Entry 7NJM (electron microscopy, 2.84 A resolution); this record covers chains C and d of the 20 polymer chains in the assembly.

Chain C:
Name: ATP synthase subunit alpha
Source organism: Mycolicibacterium smegmatis (strain ATCC 700084 / mc(2)155)
Notes: EC 7.1.2.2
Reference sequence: A0R202 (ATPA_MYCS2); numbering as in UniProt (aligned over 1-548)
Sequence (548 residues; row label = number of the first residue in the row):
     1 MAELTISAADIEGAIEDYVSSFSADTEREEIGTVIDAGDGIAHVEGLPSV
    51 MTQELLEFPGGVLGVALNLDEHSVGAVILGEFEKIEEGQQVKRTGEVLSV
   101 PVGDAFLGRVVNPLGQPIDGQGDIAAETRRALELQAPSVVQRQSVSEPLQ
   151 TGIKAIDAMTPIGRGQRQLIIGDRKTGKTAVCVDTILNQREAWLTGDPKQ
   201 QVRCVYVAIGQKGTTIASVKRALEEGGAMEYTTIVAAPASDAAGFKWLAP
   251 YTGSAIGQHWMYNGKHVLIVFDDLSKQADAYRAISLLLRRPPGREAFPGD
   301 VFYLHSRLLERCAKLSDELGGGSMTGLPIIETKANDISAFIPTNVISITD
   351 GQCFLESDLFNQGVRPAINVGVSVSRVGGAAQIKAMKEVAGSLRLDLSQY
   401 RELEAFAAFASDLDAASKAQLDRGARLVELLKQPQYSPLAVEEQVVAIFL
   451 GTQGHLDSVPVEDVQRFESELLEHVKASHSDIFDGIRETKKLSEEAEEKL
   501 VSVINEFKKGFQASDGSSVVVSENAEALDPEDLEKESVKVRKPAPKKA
Unresolved in the structure: 1-4, 408-413, 516-522, 546-548
Bound ions: Mg2+: T179 (together with ATP)
Ligand contacts:
  - ADP (adenosine-5'-diphosphate): V374, S375, R376
  - ATP (adenosine-5'-triphosphate): D173, R174, K175, T176, G177, K178, T179, A180, F360, R365, P366, Q433, P434, Q435
Curated features (UniProtKB/Swiss-Prot):
  - binding site (ATP): G172 to T179
  - site: S373 (Required for activity)

Chain d:
Name: ATP synthase subunit b-delta
Source organism: Mycolicibacterium smegmatis (strain ATCC 700084 / mc(2)155)
Reference sequence: A0R203 (ATPFD_MYCS2); numbering as in UniProt (aligned over 1-445)
Sequence (445 residues; row label = number of the first residue in the row):
     1 MSIFIGQLIGFAVIAFIIVKWVVPPVRTLMRNQQEAVRAALAESAEAAKK
    51 LADADAMHAKALADAKAESEKVTEEAKQDSERIAAQLSEQAGSEAERIKA
   101 QGAQQIQLMRQQLIRQLRTGLGAEAVNKAAEIVRAHVADPQAQSATVDRF
   151 LSELEQMAPSSVVIDTAATSRLRAASRQSLAALVEKFDSVAGGLDADGLT
   201 NLADELASVAKLLLSETALNKHLAEPTDDSAPKVRLLERLLSDKVSATTL
   251 DLLRTAVSNRWSTESNLIDAVEHTARLALLKRAEIAGEVDEVEEQLFRFG
   301 RVLDAEPRLSALLSDYTTPAEGRVALLDKALTGRPGVNQTAAALLSQTVG
   351 LLRGERADEAVIDLAELAVSRRGEVVAHVSAAAELSDAQRTRLTEVLSRI
   401 YGRPVSVQLHVDPELLGGLSITVGDEVIDGSIASRLAAAQTGLPD
Unresolved in the structure: 163-168, 445

Chain C / chain d interface:
Pairs across the interface (38):
  T5(C) with R110(d), hydrogen bond (backbone-side chain)
  I6(C) with I114(d), hydrophobic; L117(d), hydrophobic
  I11(C) with R118(d)
  E12(C) with L121(d)
  I15(C) with L121(d), hydrophobic; G122(d)
  Y18(C) with A438(d); A439(d), hydrogen bond (side chain-backbone); G442(d); L443(d), hydrogen bond (side chain-backbone); P444(d)
  F22(C) with R435(d); A439(d), hydrophobic
  A24(C) with R435(d)
  T26(C) with F150(d); E153(d); M157(d)
  E27(C) with M157(d); V427(d)
  R28(C) with M157(d); S160(d), hydrogen bond; E426(d), salt bridge; I428(d)
  E29(C) with D425(d); E426(d); V427(d), hydrogen bond (backbone-backbone)
  E30(C) with D425(d)
  I31(C) with G424(d); D425(d), hydrogen bond (backbone-backbone); V427(d), hydrophobic
  P48(C) with D425(d)
  G60(C) with T441(d)
  G120(C) with R115(d)
  R221(C) with Q101(d), hydrogen bond; Q105(d)
  E224(C) with Q104(d)
  E225(C) with R97(d)
Interface residues without a listed pair, chain C (23 interface residues in all): D25, G61, D119
Interface residues without a listed pair, chain d (35 interface residues in all): Q111, V162, I400, Y401, T422, D429, G430, Q440

Summary:
23 residues of chain C and 35 residues of chain d are in contact, with 7 hydrogen bonds and 1 salt bridge.
Polar pairs include R28(C)-E426(d), T5(C)-R110(d) and Y18(C)-A439(d). Ligands of chain C: ATP and ADP. From
UniProt: 8 ATP-binding residues on chain C.
Here chain C is ATP synthase subunit alpha and chain d is ATP synthase subunit b-delta, both from
Mycolicibacterium smegmatis (strain ATCC 700084 / mc(2)155). Entry 7NJM (Mycobacterium smegmatis ATP synthase
state 1c) was determined by electron microscopy (same publication as 7NJK, 7NJL, 7NJN, 7NJO, 7NJP, 7NJQ and 20
further entries).
